PDB entry 6OW3 | X-ray diffraction, 2.77 A resolution | chains C and H of the 9 polymer chains in the assembly

[Chain C]
Molecule: DNA-directed RNA polymerase subunit beta
From: Thermus thermophilus
Notes: EC 2.7.7.6
Reference sequence: Q8RQE9 (RPOB_THET8); numbering as in UniProt (aligned over 1-1119)
Amino-acid sequence (1119 residues; row label = number of the first residue in the row):
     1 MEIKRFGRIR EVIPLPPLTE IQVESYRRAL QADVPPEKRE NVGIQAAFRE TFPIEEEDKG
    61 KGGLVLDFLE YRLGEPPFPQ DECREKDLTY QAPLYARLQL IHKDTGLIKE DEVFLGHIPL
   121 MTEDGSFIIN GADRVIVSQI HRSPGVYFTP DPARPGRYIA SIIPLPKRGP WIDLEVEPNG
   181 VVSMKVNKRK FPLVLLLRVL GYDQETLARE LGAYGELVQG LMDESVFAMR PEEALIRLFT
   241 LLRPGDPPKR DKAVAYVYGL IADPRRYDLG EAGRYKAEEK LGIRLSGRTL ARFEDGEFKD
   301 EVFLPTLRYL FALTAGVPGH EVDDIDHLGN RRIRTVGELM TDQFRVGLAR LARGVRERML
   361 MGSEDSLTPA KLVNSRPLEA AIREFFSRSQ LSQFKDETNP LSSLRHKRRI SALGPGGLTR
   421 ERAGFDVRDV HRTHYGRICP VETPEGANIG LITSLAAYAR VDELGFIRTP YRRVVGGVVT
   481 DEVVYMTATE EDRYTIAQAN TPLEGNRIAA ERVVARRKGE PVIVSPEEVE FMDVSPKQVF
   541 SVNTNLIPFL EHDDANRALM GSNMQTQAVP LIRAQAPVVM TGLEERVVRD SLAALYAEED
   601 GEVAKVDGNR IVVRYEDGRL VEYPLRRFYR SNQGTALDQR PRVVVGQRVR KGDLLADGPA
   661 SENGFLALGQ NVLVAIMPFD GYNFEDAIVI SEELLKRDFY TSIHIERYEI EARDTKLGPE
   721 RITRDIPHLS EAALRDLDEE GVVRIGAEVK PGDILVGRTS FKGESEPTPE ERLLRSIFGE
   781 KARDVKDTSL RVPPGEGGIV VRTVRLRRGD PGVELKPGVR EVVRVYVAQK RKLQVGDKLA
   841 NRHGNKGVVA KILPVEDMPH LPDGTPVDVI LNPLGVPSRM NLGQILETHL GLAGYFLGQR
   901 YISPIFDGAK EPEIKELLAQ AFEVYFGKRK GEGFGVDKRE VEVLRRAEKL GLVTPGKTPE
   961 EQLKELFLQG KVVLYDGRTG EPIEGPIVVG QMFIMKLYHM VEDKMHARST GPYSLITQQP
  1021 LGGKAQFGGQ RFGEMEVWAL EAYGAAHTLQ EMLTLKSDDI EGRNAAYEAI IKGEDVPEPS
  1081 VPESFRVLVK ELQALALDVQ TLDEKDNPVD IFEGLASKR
Unresolved in the structure: 57-63, 1119

[Chain H]
Molecule: 27-nt DNA strand
Sequence (27 nucleotides; numbered 1 to 25 plus 5 insertion-coded residues; 3 numbers in that range are skipped by the numbering (no residue carries them; nothing is unmodelled there); the number before each row is that of its first residue; a row labelled like 11A-11E holds insertion residues (11A, then the next letters in order)):
     1 TATAATGGGA G
11A-11E CTGGA
    15 TCTGATGCAG G
Unresolved in the structure: 11A-11E, 23-25

[How chain C and chain H interact]
Contacting residue pairs (8):
  Lys167(C) with DG11(H), sugar contact
  Trp171(C) with DT15(H), phosphate contact
  Arg243(C) with DG9(H), hydrogen bond to the base; DA10(H), hydrogen bond to the base
  Gly245(C) with DG7(H), base contact
  Lys252(C) with DG8(H), salt bridge to the phosphate
  Glu421(C) with DT15(H), hydrogen bond to the base
  Arg422(C) with DT15(H), sugar contact
Other interface residues (no listed pair), chain C (8 interface residues in all): Asn187

[Overview]
Chain C and chain H form an interface of 8 and 6 residues respectively, with 3 hydrogen bonds and 1 salt
bridge. Polar contacts include Arg243(C)-DG9(H), Arg243(C)-DA10(H) and Glu421(C)-DT15(H).
Chain C is DNA-directed RNA polymerase subunit beta (Thermus thermophilus) and chain H is a 27-nt DNA strand;
the structure, X-ray crystal structure of a bacterial reiterative transcription complex of pyrG promoter
variant -1T, was determined by X-ray diffraction, deposited together with 6OVR, 6OVY, 6OY5, 6OY6, 6OY7, 6P70
and 6P71.
